Entry 9UD8 (electron microscopy, 3.75 A resolution); this record covers chains C and E of the 6 polymer chains in the assembly.

[Chain C]
Molecule: Na(+)-translocating NADH-quinone reductase subunit C
From: Vibrio cholerae O395
Notes: EC 7.2.1.1
UniProtKB: A5F5Y7 (NQRC_VIBC3); residues 1-257 here = UniProt positions 1-257
Sequence (257 residues; row label = number of the first residue in the row):
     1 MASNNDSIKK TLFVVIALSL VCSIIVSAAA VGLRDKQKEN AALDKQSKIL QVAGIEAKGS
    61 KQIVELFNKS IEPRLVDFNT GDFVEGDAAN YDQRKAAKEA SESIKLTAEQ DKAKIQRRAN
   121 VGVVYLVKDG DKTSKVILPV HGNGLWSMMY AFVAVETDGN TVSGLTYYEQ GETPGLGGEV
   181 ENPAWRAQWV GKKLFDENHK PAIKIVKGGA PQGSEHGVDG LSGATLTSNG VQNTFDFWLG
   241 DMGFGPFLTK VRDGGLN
Unresolved in the structure: 1-5, 257
Ligand contacts: FMN (flavin mononucleotide): Leu-145, Trp-146, Glu-172, Thr-173, Leu-176, Gly-177, Gly-223, Ala-224, Thr-225, Leu-226, Thr-227
Curated features (UniProtKB/Swiss-Prot):
  - modified residue: Thr-225 (FMN phosphoryl threonine)

[Chain E]
Molecule: Na(+)-translocating NADH-quinone reductase subunit E
From: Vibrio cholerae O395
Notes: EC 7.2.1.1
UniProtKB: A5F5Y5 (NQRE_VIBC3); residues 1-198 here = UniProt positions 1-198
Sequence (198 residues; numbered 1 to 198; the number before each row is that of its first residue):
     1 MEHYISLLVK SIFIENMALS FFLGMCTFLA VSKKVKTSFG LGIAVIVVLT ISVPVNNLVY
    61 NLVLKPDALV EGVDLSFLNF ITFIGVIAAL VQILEMILDR FFPPLYNALG IFLPLITVNC
   121 AIFGGVSFMV QRDYSFAESV VYGFGSGVGW MLAIVALAGI REKMKYSDVP PGLRGLGITF
   181 ITAGLMALGF MSFSGVQL
Bound ions: 2Fe-2S cluster Fe: Cys-120 (shared with 2 residues of chain D)
Ligand contacts: 2Fe-2S cluster (FES): Gly-24, Met-25, Cys-26, Cys-120

[Interface between chain C and chain E]
Residue-residue contacts (5; chain C residue first):
  Ala-30(C) / Phe-77(E)  hydrophobic
  Arg-34(C) / Asp-74(E)  salt bridge
  Arg-34(C) / Phe-77(E)
  Trp-146(C) / Ser-194(E)
  Trp-146(C) / Gly-195(E)
Other interface residues (no listed pair), chain C (6 interface residues in all): Ser-27, Lys-98, Lys-114
Other interface residues (no listed pair), chain E (6 interface residues in all): Arg-132, Gln-197

[Overview]
Chain C and chain E each contribute 6 residues to their interface, with 1 salt bridge. Its one salt-bridged
contact is Arg-34(C)/Asp-74(E). Chain C binds flavin mononucleotide. Bound to chain E: 2Fe-2S cluster.
Chain C is Na(+)-translocating NADH-quinone reductase subunit C and chain E is Na(+)-translocating
NADH-quinone reductase subunit E, both from Vibrio cholerae O395; the structure, Cryo-EM structure of
Na+-translocating NADH-ubiquinone oxidoreductase from Vibrio cholerae reduced by NADH, in the absence of ...,
was determined by electron microscopy (same publication as 9U5G, 9UD3, 9UD4, 9UD5, 9UD6, 9UD9 and 4 further
entries).
